5XKQ - chains A and B; structure by X-ray diffraction, 2.70 A resolution.

== Chain A (and B) ==
Molecule: CMP/dCMP deaminase, zinc-binding protein
Organism: Mycobacterium smegmatis (strain ATCC 700084 / mc(2)155)
Notes: chain B of this document is another copy of the same molecule, construct and numbering; everything in this record applies to it too
Reference sequence: A0QY90 (A0QY90_MYCS2); numbering as in UniProt (aligned over 1-159)
Chain sequence (159 residues; numbered 1 to 159; the number before each row is that of its first residue):
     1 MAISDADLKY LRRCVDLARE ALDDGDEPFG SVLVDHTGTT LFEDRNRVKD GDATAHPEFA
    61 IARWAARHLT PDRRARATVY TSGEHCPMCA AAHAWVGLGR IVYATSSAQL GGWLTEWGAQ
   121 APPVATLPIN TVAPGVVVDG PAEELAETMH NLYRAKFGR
Disordered / not traced: 1, 48-51 (chain B: 1, 49-51)
Metal / ion sites: Zn2+: His-56, Cys-86, Cys-89
Residues lining bound ligands: 4,6-diamino-1,3,5-triazin-2-ol (6AM): Glu-27, Phe-29, Asn-46, His-56, Pro-57, Glu-58, Glu-84, Cys-86
From the paper describing this entry:
  - binding site for 4,6-diamino-1,3,5-triazin-2-ol: Phe-29, His-56
  - catalytic residues: Asn-46, Glu-58 (proposed by the authors, not directly observed)
  - mutagenesis - E58A: abolished catalytic activity on all four substrates
  - mutagenesis - E27A, E27D: decreased catalytic activity on isoguanine
  - mutagenesis - E27A: unchanged catalytic activity on acetoguanide
  - mutagenesis - F29A, N46A: abolished catalytic activity on all compounds
  - mutagenesis - E27A: decreased catalytic activity on 5-azacytosine

== How chain A and chain B interact ==
Contacting residue pairs (49):
  Asp-52(A) / Arg-63(B)  salt bridge
  Ala-53(A) / Trp-95(B)
  Thr-54(A) / Arg-63(B)  hydrogen bond
  Thr-54(A) / Val-96(B)
  His-56(A) / Trp-95(B)
  Phe-59(A) / Phe-59(B)  hydrophobic
  Phe-59(A) / Arg-63(B)
  Arg-63(A) / Asp-52(B)  salt bridge
  Arg-63(A) / Thr-54(B)  hydrogen bond
  Arg-63(A) / Phe-59(B)
  Ala-66(A) / Asp-52(B)
  Cys-86(A) / Trp-95(B)
  Pro-87(A) / Val-132(B)  hydrophobic
  Met-88(A) / Met-88(B)
  Met-88(A) / Ala-91(B)
  Met-88(A) / Ala-92(B)  hydrophobic
  Ala-91(A) / Met-88(B)
  Ala-91(A) / Val-124(B)
  Ala-92(A) / Met-88(B)  hydrophobic
  Ala-94(A) / Pro-123(B)
  Ala-94(A) / Val-124(B)  hydrophobic
  Trp-95(A) / Ala-53(B)
  Trp-95(A) / His-56(B)
  Trp-95(A) / Cys-86(B)
  Trp-95(A) / Pro-122(B)  hydrophobic
  Trp-95(A) / Pro-123(B)
  Trp-95(A) / Val-124(B)
  Val-96(A) / Thr-54(B)
  Pro-122(A) / Trp-95(B)  hydrophobic
  Pro-123(A) / Ala-94(B)
  Pro-123(A) / Trp-95(B)
  Pro-123(A) / Ala-133(B)
  Pro-123(A) / Pro-134(B)
  Val-124(A) / Ala-91(B)
  Val-124(A) / Ala-94(B)  hydrophobic
  Val-124(A) / Trp-95(B)
  Val-124(A) / Val-132(B)
  Ala-125(A) / Thr-131(B)
  Ala-125(A) / Val-132(B)  hydrogen bond (backbone-backbone)
  Leu-127(A) / Leu-127(B)  hydrophobic
  Leu-127(A) / Thr-131(B)
  Thr-131(A) / Ala-125(B)
  Thr-131(A) / Leu-127(B)
  Val-132(A) / Pro-87(B)  hydrophobic
  Val-132(A) / Val-124(B)
  Val-132(A) / Ala-125(B)  hydrogen bond (backbone-backbone)
  Ala-133(A) / Pro-123(B)
  Pro-134(A) / Pro-123(B)
  Pro-134(A) / Ala-125(B)
Also at the interface, not in a pair above, chain A (25 interface residues in all): Ala-55
Also at the interface, not in a pair above, chain B (25 interface residues in all): Ala-55, Ala-66

== Summary ==
Chain A and chain B each contribute 25 residues to their interface, with 4 hydrogen bonds and 2 salt bridges.
Polar pairs include Asp-52(A)/Arg-63(B), Thr-54(A)/Arg-63(B) and Ala-125(A)/Val-132(B). Chain A binds
4,6-diamino-1,3,5-triazin-2-ol. From the paper: catalytic residues Asn-46(A) and Glu-58(A); E27A and E27D of
chain A reduce catalytic activity on isoguanine; 5 substitutions were tested in all.
Both chains are CMP/dCMP deaminase, zinc-binding protein (Mycobacterium smegmatis (strain ATCC 700084 /
mc(2)155)). Entry 5XKQ (Crystal structure of Msmeg3575 in complex with ammeline) was determined by X-ray
diffraction together with 5XKO and 5XKP from the same study.
